Entry 5Y5Z (electron microscopy, 6.70 A resolution (low resolution: residue-level contacts below are approximate; hydrogen-bond / salt-bridge calls are withheld)); this record covers chains G and H of the 26 polymer chains in the assembly.

== Chain G ==
Protein: V-type ATP synthase subunit D
Organism: Thermus thermophilus HB8
UniProt: O87880 (VATD_THET8); residue numbers follow UniProt; this construct covers 1-223
Chain sequence (223 residues; each row starts with the number of its first residue):
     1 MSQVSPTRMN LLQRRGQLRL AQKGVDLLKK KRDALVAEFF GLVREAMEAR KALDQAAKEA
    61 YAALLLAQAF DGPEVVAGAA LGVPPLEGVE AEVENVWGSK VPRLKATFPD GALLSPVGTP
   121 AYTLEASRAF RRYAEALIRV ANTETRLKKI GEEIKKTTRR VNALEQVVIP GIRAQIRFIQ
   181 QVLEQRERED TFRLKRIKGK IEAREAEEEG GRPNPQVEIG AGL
Unresolved in the structure: 1, 212-223

== Chain H ==
Protein: V-type ATP synthase subunit F
Organism: Thermus thermophilus HB8
UniProt: P74903 (VATF_THET8); numbering as in UniProt (aligned over 1-104)
Chain sequence (104 residues; row label = number of the first residue in the row):
     1 MAVIADPETA QGFRLAGLEG YGASSAEEAQ SLLETLVERG GYALVAVDEA LLPDPERAVE
    61 RLMRGRDLPV LLPIAGLKEA FQGHDVEGYM RELVRKTIGF DIKL
Unresolved in the structure: 101-104

== Chain G / chain H interface ==
Contacting residue pairs - 10 pairs, chain G then chain H:
  P84(G) - G17(H)
  P85(G) - G17(H)
  P85(G) - L18(H)
  L86(G) - M1(H)
  L86(G) - G17(H)
  L86(G) - L18(H)
  E87(G) - A43(H)
  P109(G) - G17(H)
  D110(G) - A16(H)
  D110(G) - G17(H)

== Overview ==
The interface between chain G and chain H involves 6 residues on one side and 5 on the other.
Here chain G is V-type ATP synthase subunit D and chain H is V-type ATP synthase subunit F, both from Thermus
thermophilus HB8. Entry 5Y5Z (V/A-type ATPase/synthase from Thermus thermophilus, rotational state 2) was
determined by electron microscopy together with 5Y5Y, 5Y5X and 5Y60 from the same study.
